7KBD - chains G and J of the 10 polymer chains in the assembly; structure by electron microscopy, 3.38 A resolution.

== Chain G ==
Name: Histone H2A
Organism: Xenopus laevis
UniProtKB: Q6DKE3 (Q6DKE3_XENLA); residue numbers follow UniProt; this construct covers 1-139
Amino-acid sequence (139 residues; each row starts with the number of its first residue):
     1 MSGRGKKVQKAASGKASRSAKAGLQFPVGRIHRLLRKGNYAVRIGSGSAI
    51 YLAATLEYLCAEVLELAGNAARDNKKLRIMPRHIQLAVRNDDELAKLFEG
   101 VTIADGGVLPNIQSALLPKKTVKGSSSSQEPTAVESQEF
Unresolved in the structure: 1-14, 121-139
From the paper describing this entry:
  - binding site for the 151-nt DNA strand: Lys15 to Ile44

== Chain J ==
Molecule: 151-nt DNA strand
Organism: Xenopus laevis
Sequence (151 nucleotides; numbered 1 to 151; the number before each row is that of its first residue):
     1 TATCACAATCCCGGTGCCGAGGCCGCTCAATTGGTCGTAGACAGCTCTAG
    51 CACCGCTTAAACGCACGTACGCGCTGTCCCCCGCGTTTTAACCGCCAAGG
   101 GGATTACTCCCTAGTCTCCAGGCACGTGTCAGATATAGATTGTGATATCC
   151 T

== How chain G and chain J interact ==
Pairs across the interface (12):
  Lys15(G) - DT31(J)  base contact
  Lys15(G) - DT32(J)  sugar contact
  Ala16(G) - DT31(J)  phosphate contact
  Ala16(G) - DT32(J)  phosphate contact
  Ser17(G) - DT31(J)  phosphate contact
  Arg18(G) - DT31(J)  salt bridge to the phosphate
  Gly29(G) - DT31(J)  phosphate contact
  Arg30(G) - DA30(J)  phosphate contact
  Arg33(G) - DA30(J)  salt bridge to the phosphate
  Arg43(G) - DT38(J)  sugar contact
  Arg78(G) - DG19(J)  phosphate contact
  Arg78(G) - DA20(J)  hydrogen bond to the sugar
Interface residues without a listed pair, chain G (11 interface residues in all): Lys21, Lys120
Interface residues without a listed pair, chain J (9 interface residues in all): DT1, DA29, DA39

== Overview ==
11 residues of chain G face 9 of chain J across their interface; the contacts include 1 hydrogen bond and 2
salt bridges. Among the polar pairs are Arg78(G)-DA20(J), Arg18(G)-DT31(J) and Arg33(G)-DA30(J). From the
paper: a binding site for the 151-nt DNA strand at Lys15(G).
Chain G is Histone H2A and chain J is a 151-nt DNA strand, both from Xenopus laevis; the structure, Nucleosome
in interphase chromosome formed in Xenopus egg extract (oligo fraction), was determined by electron microscopy
together with 7KBE and 7KBF from the same study.
